PDB entry 8T4E | electron microscopy, 3.50 A resolution | chains B and C of the 3 polymer chains in the assembly

[Chain B]
Name: Antigen peptide transporter 2
From: Homo sapiens
UniProtKB: Q03519 (TAP2_HUMAN); residues 1-686 here = UniProt positions 1-686
Sequence (686 residues; numbered 1 to 686; the number before each row is that of its first residue):
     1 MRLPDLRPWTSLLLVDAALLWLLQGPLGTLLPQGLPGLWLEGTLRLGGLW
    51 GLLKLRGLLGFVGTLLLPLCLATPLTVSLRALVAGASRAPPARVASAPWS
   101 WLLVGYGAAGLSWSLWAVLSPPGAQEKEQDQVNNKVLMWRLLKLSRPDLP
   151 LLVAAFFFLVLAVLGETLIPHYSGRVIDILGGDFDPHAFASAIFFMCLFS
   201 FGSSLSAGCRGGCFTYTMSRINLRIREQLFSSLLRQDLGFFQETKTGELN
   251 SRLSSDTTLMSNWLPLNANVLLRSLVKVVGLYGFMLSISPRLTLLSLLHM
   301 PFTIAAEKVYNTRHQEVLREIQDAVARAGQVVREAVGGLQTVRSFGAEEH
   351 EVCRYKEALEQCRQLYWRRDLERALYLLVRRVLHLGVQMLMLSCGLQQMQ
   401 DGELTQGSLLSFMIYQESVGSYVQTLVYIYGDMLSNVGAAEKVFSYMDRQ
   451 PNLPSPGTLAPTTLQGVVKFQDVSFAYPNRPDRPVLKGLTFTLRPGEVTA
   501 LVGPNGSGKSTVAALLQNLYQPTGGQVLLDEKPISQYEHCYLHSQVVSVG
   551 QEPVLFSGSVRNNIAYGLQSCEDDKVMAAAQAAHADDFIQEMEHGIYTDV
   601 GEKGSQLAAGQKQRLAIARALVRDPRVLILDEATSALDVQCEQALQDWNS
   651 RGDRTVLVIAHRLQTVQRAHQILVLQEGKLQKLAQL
Not modelled in the structure: 1-130, 682-686
Swiss-Prot annotation at these positions:
  - region: Ile414 to Met433 (Part of the peptide-binding site)
  - binding site (ATP): Gly503 to Ser510
  - site: Asp16 (Inter-subunit salt bridge with TAPBP)
From the paper describing this entry:
  - binding site for Transframe peptide (chain C): Arg210, Leu266, Asn269, Arg273, Arg373, Leu377

[Chain C]
Name: Transframe peptide
UniProtKB: P04588 (POL_HV1MA); residues 1-9 here correspond to UniProt positions 901-909 (UniProt number = residue number + 900)
Sequence (9 residues; each row starts with the number of its first residue):
     1 ILKEPVHGV

[How chain B and chain C interact]
Residue-residue contacts (18):
  Gly211(B) - Val9(C)
  Phe214(B) - Val9(C)  hydrophobic
  Thr215(B) - Val9(C)
  Met218(B) - Val9(C)  hydrophobic
  Leu266(B) - Val9(C)  hydrophobic
  Asn269(B) - Val9(C)  hydrogen bond (side chain-backbone)
  Val270(B) - His7(C)
  Val270(B) - Gly8(C)
  Arg273(B) - Gly8(C)
  Arg273(B) - Val9(C)  hydrogen bond (side chain-backbone)
  Arg373(B) - Ile1(C)
  Arg373(B) - Leu2(C)
  Arg373(B) - Glu4(C)  salt bridge
  Leu377(B) - Ile1(C)  hydrophobic
  Leu377(B) - Leu2(C)  hydrophobic
  Arg380(B) - Leu2(C)
  Tyr428(B) - His7(C)
  Ile429(B) - His7(C)
Also at the interface, not in a pair above, chain B (16 interface residues in all): Arg210, Pro265, Thr425

[In short]
16 residues of chain B face 6 of chain C across their interface, with 2 hydrogen bonds and 1 salt bridge.
Polar contacts include Arg373(B)-Glu4(C), Asn269(B)-Val9(C) and Arg273(B)-Val9(C). UniProt lists 8 ATP-binding
residues on chain B. From the paper: a binding site for Transframe peptide (chain C) at Arg210(B), Leu266(B)
and Asn269(B) among others.
Here chain B is Antigen peptide transporter 2 (Homo sapiens) and chain C is Transframe peptide. Entry 8T4E
(Transporter associated with antigen processing (TAP) bound to the 9-mer peptide ILKEPVHGV) was determined by
electron microscopy, deposited together with 8T46, 8T4F, 8T4G, 8T4H, 8T4I and 8T4J.
